Entry 3IOH (X-ray diffraction, 1.25 A resolution); this record covers chain A.

# Chain A
Name: Histo-blood group ABO system transferase
From: Homo sapiens
Notes: EC 2.4.1.40, 2.4.1.37; fragment: Extracellular catalytic domain
UniProt: P16442 (BGAT_HUMAN); residues 64-354 here = UniProt positions 64-354
Amino-acid sequence (298 residues; each row starts with the number of its first residue):
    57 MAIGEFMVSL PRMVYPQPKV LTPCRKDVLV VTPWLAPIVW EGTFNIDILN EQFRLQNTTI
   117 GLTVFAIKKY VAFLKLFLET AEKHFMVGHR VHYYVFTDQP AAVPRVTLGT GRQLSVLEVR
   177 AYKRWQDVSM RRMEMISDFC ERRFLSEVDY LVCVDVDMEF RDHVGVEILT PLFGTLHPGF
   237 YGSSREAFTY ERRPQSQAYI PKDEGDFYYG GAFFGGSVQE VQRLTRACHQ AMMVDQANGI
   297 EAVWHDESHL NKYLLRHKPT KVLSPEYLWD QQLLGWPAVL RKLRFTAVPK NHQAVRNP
Disordered / not traced: 57-62, 346-354
Construct notes: expression tag (57-63); engineered mutation Gly266 (Leu in P16442), Ala268 (Gly in P16442)
What the authors report for this chain:
  - conformationally variable residues (helix shift, loop rearrangement): Arg176 to Arg199

# In short
From the paper: conformational variability at Arg176.
Chain A is Histo-blood group ABO system transferase (Homo sapiens); the structure, Crystal structure of the
Fucosylgalactoside alpha N-acetylgalactosaminyltransferase (GTA, cisAB mutant L266G, G268A), was determined by
X-ray diffraction (same publication as 3IOI and 3IOJ).
